PDB entry 3RZJ | X-ray diffraction, 2.50 A resolution | chains A and B of the 3 polymer chains in the assembly

[Chain A]
Name: Alpha-ketoglutarate-dependent dioxygenase alkB homolog 2
Organism: Homo sapiens
Notes: EC 1.14.11.-
UniProt: Q6NS38 (ALKB2_HUMAN); residues 56-261 here = UniProt positions 56-261
Chain sequence (209 residues; row label = number of the first residue in the row):
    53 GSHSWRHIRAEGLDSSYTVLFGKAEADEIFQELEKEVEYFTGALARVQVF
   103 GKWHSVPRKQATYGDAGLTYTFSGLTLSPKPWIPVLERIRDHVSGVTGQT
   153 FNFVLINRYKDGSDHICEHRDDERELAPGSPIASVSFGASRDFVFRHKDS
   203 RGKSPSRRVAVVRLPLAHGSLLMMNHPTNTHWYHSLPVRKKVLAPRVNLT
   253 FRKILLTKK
Disordered / not traced: 204-206, 259-261
Sequence notes: expression tag (53-55); engineered mutation Ser67 (Cys in Q6NS38), Ser165 (Cys in Q6NS38), Cys169 (Gly in Q6NS38), Ser192 (Cys in Q6NS38)
Ion coordination: Mn2+: His171, Asp173, His236 (together with 2-oxoglutaric acid)
Ligand contacts:
  - 2-oxoglutaric acid (AKG): Leu157, Asn159, Tyr161, Ile168, His171, Asp173, Ser186, Phe195, Leu218, His236, Leu238, Arg248, Asn250, Thr252, Arg254
  - propane-1-thiol (XL3): His167, Cys169, Glu170
Swiss-Prot annotation at these positions:
  - binding site (substrate): Phe102 to Lys104, Tyr122 to Phe124, Asp174
  - binding site (2-oxoglutarate): Asn159, Tyr161, His171, His236, Arg248, Thr252, Arg254
  - binding site (Fe cation): His171, Asp173, His236
From the paper describing this entry:
  - mutagenesis - V101G/F102A: abolished catalytic activity
  - mutagenesis - V101A, F102A: decreased catalytic activity on 1-meA
  - mutagenesis - V101A, F102A: decreased catalytic activity on 3-meC

[Chain B]
Molecule: 13-nt DNA strand
Sequence (13 nucleotides; numbered 259 to 271; the number before each row is that of its first residue):
   259 CTGTCTXACTGCG
Modified / non-standard residues: ME6 ([(2R,3S,5R)-5-(4-azanyl-3-methyl-2-oxo-pyrimidin-3-ium-1-yl)-3-hydroxy-oxolan-2-yl]methyl dihydrogen phosphate) at position 265

[Interface between chain A and chain B]
Pairs across the interface (30):
  Val99(A) with DA266(B), sugar contact
  Val101(A) with DT264(B), phosphate contact; ME6_265(B), phosphate contact; DA266(B), sugar contact
  Phe102(A) with DT264(B), stacking on the base; DA266(B), base contact
  His106(A) with DA266(B), sugar contact; DC267(B), sugar contact
  Val108(A) with DA266(B), phosphate contact
  Pro109(A) with DA266(B), phosphate contact; DC267(B), phosphate contact
  Arg110(A) with ME6_265(B), base contact; DA266(B), salt bridge to the phosphate
  Tyr122(A) with ME6_265(B), base contact
  Phe124(A) with ME6_265(B), base contact
  Ser125(A) with ME6_265(B), hydrogen bond to the phosphate
  Leu157(A) with ME6_265(B), base contact
  His167(A) with DC267(B), salt bridge to the phosphate
  Ile168(A) with ME6_265(B), base contact; DA266(B), phosphate contact
  Cys169(A) with ME6_265(B), phosphate contact; DA266(B), hydrogen bond to the phosphate
  Glu170(A) with ME6_265(B), sugar contact
  His171(A) with ME6_265(B), hydrogen bond to the sugar
  Arg172(A) with DC263(B), phosphate contact; DT264(B), salt bridge to the phosphate; ME6_265(B), base contact
  Asp173(A) with ME6_265(B), base contact
  Glu175(A) with ME6_265(B), base contact
  Tyr235(A) with DT264(B), hydrogen bond to the phosphate
Other interface residues (no listed pair), chain A (22 interface residues in all): Lys200, Arg254

[In short]
22 residues of chain A face 5 of chain B across their interface, with 4 hydrogen bonds, 3 salt bridges and 1
aromatic stacking contact. Among the polar pairs are His171(A)-ME6_265(B), Ser125(A)-ME6_265(B) and
Cys169(A)-DA266(B). The paper reports that V101A and F102A of chain A reduce catalytic activity on 1-meA;
V101A and F102A of chain A reduce catalytic activity on 3-meC.
Here chain A is Alpha-ketoglutarate-dependent dioxygenase alkB homolog 2 (Homo sapiens) and chain B is a 13-nt
DNA strand. Entry 3RZJ (Duplex Interrogation by a Direct DNA Repair Protein in the Search of Damage) was
determined by X-ray diffraction (same publication as 3RZG, 3RZH, 3RZK, 3RZL, 3RZM, 3S57 and 3S5A).
